6WVV - chains A and D of the 6 polymer chains in the assembly; structure by X-ray diffraction, 2.33 A resolution.

== Chain A (and D) ==
Name: M17 leucyl aminopeptidase
From: Plasmodium vivax
Notes: EC 3.4.11.1; chain D of this document is another copy of the same molecule, construct and numbering; everything in this record applies to it too
Reference sequence: A0A1G4HHP8 (A0A1G4HHP8_PLAVI); residue numbers follow UniProt; this construct covers 73-124, 152-621
Sequence (528 residues; numbered 73 to 627; 27 numbers in that range are skipped by the numbering (no residue carries them; nothing is unmodelled there); the number before each row is that of its first residue):
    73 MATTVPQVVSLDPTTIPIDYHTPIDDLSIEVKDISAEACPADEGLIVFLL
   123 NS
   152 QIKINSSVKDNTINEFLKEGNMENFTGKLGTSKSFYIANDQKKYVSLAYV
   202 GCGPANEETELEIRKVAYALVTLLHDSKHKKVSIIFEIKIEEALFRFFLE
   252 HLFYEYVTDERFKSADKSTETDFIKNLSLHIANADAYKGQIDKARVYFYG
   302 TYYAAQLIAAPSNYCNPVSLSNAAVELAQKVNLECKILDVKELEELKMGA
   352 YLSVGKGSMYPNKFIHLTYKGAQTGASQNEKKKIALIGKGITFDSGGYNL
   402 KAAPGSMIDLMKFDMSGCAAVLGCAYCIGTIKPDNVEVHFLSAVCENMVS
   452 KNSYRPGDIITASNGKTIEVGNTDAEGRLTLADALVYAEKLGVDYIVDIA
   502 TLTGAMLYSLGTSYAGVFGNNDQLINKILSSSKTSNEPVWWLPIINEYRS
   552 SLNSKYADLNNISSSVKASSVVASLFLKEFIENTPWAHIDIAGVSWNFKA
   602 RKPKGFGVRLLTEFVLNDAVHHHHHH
Disordered / not traced: 73, 268-271, 376-381, 620-627 (chain D: 73, 267-271, 376-382, 620-627)
Construct notes: expression tag (622-627)
Bound ions: Zn2+ site 1: Lys390, Asp415, Glu477; Zn2+ site 2: Asp395, Asp475, Glu477
From the paper describing this entry:
  - Zn2+ coordination: Lys390, Asp395, Asp415, Asp475, Glu477
  - mutagenesis - D395A/E477L: decreased catalytic activity

== Interface between chain A and chain D ==
Contacting residue pairs - 23 pairs, chain A then chain D:
  Phe167(A) - Tyr195(D)
  Asn172(A) - Tyr195(D)
  Asn175(A) - Tyr187(D)  hydrogen bond
  Asn175(A) - Lys229(D)
  Lys184(A) - Tyr187(D)
  Ser185(A) - Phe186(D)
  Ser185(A) - Tyr187(D)  hydrogen bond (backbone-backbone)
  Phe186(A) - Tyr187(D)
  Tyr187(A) - Phe167(D)  hydrophobic
  Tyr187(A) - Glu174(D)  hydrogen bond
  Tyr187(A) - Lys184(D)  hydrogen bond
  Tyr187(A) - Phe186(D)  hydrophobic
  Tyr187(A) - Tyr187(D)  hydrogen bond (backbone-backbone)
  Ile188(A) - Tyr195(D)
  Tyr195(A) - Thr163(D)
  Tyr195(A) - Phe167(D)  hydrophobic
  Tyr195(A) - Ile188(D)
  His226(A) - Asn175(D)
  Asp227(A) - Glu174(D)
  Asp227(A) - Lys184(D)  hydrogen bond (backbone-side chain)
  Ser228(A) - Glu174(D)
  Lys229(A) - Glu174(D)  hydrogen bond (backbone-side chain)
  Lys229(A) - Asn175(D)  hydrogen bond
Other interface residues (no listed pair), chain A (14 interface residues in all): His230
Other interface residues (no listed pair), chain D (14 interface residues in all): Ser183, Ser185, Asp227, Ser228

== Overview ==
Chain A and chain D each contribute 14 residues to their interface, with 8 hydrogen bonds. Among the polar
pairs are Asn175(A)-Tyr187(D), Tyr187(A)-Glu174(D) and Tyr187(A)-Lys184(D). Lys390(A), Asp415(A) and Glu477(A)
coordinate Zn2+ site 1. From the paper: D395A/E477L of chain A reduce catalytic activity; Zn2+ coordination by
Lys390(A), Asp395(A) and Asp415(A) among others.
Chain A and chain D are both M17 leucyl aminopeptidase (Plasmodium vivax); the structure, Plasmodium vivax M17
leucyl aminopeptidase, was determined by X-ray diffraction, deposited together with 7K5K.
